PDB entry 8BDE | X-ray diffraction, 1.90 A resolution | chains C and E of the 6 polymer chains in the assembly

# Chain C
Protein: Tubulin alpha-1B chain
From: Bos taurus
UniProt: P81947 (TBA1B_BOVIN); residue numbers follow UniProt; this construct covers 1-451
Chain sequence (451 residues; row label = number of the first residue in the row):
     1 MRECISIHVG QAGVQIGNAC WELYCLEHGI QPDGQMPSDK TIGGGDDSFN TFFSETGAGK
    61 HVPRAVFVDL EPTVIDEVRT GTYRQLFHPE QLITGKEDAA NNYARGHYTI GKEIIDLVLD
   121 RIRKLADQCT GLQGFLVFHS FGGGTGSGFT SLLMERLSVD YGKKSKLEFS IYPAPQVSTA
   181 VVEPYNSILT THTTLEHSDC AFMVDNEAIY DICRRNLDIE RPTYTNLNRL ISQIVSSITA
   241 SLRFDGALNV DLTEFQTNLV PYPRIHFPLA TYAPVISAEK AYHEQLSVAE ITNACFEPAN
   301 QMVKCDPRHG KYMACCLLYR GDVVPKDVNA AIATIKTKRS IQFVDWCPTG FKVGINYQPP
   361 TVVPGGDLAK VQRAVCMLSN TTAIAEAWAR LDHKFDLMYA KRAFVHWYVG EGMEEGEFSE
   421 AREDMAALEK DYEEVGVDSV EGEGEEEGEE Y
Not modelled in the structure: 441-451

# Chain E
Protein: Stathmin-4
From: Rattus norvegicus
UniProt: P63043 (STMN4_RAT); residues 5-145 here correspond to UniProt positions 49-189 (UniProt number = residue number + 44)
Chain sequence (143 residues; numbered 3 to 145; the number before each row is that of its first residue):
     3 MADMEVIELN KCTSGQSFEV ILKPPSFDGV PEFNASLPRR RDPSLEEIQK KLEAAEERRK
    63 YQEAELLKHL AEKREHEREV IQKAIEENNN FIKMAKEKLA QKMESNKENR EAHLAAMLER
   123 LQEKDKHAEE VRKNKELKEE ASR
Not modelled in the structure: 3-5, 29-43, 142-145
Differences from the reference sequence: initiating methionine (3); expression tag (4)
Swiss-Prot annotation at these positions:
  - modified residue: Ser46 (Phosphoserine)

# Chain C / chain E interface
Contacting residue pairs (29):
  His107(C) - Lys104(E)
  His107(C) - Met105(E)
  Tyr108(C) - Lys104(E)
  Tyr108(C) - Met105(E)  hydrophobic
  Tyr108(C) - Asn108(E)
  Thr109(C) - Arg112(E)
  Glu155(C) - Leu101(E)
  Glu155(C) - Lys104(E)  salt bridge
  Arg156(C) - Leu101(E)
  Ser158(C) - Phe93(E)
  Ser158(C) - Ile94(E)
  Val159(C) - Ile94(E)
  Val159(C) - Ala97(E)  hydrophobic
  Val159(C) - Lys98(E)
  Gly162(C) - Asn90(E)
  Gly162(C) - Ile94(E)
  Lys163(C) - Asn90(E)
  Thr193(C) - Lys104(E)
  His197(C) - Phe93(E)
  Val409(C) - His115(E)  hydrogen bond (backbone-side chain)
  Gly410(C) - Arg112(E)
  Glu411(C) - Asn108(E)  hydrogen bond (backbone-side chain)
  Glu411(C) - Arg112(E)  salt bridge
  Gly412(C) - Asn108(E)  hydrogen bond (backbone-side chain)
  Gly412(C) - Asn111(E)  hydrogen bond (backbone-side chain)
  Gly412(C) - Arg112(E)
  Met413(C) - Asn108(E)
  Glu414(C) - Ser107(E)  hydrogen bond
  Glu414(C) - Asn111(E)  hydrogen bond
Interface residues without a listed pair, chain C (19 interface residues in all): Leu152, Glu196

# Overview
19 residues of chain C face 13 of chain E across their interface; the contacts include 6 hydrogen bonds and 2
salt bridges. Polar contacts include Glu155(C)-Lys104(E), Glu411(C)-Arg112(E) and Val409(C)-His115(E).
Here chain C is Tubulin alpha-1B chain (Bos taurus) and chain E is Stathmin-4 (Rattus norvegicus). Entry 8BDE
(Tubulin-baccatin III complex) was determined by X-ray diffraction (same publication as 8BDF and 8BDG).
